Entry 8Q7N (electron microscopy, 3.10 A resolution); this record covers chains 6 and L of the 21 polymer chains in the assembly.

# Chain 6
Molecule: U6 snRNA
Source organism: Homo sapiens
Sequence (106 nucleotides; each row starts with the number of its first residue):
     1 GUGCUCGCUU CGGCAGCACA UAUACUAAAA UUGGAACGAU ACAGAGAAGA UUAGCAUGGC
    61 CCCUGCGCAA GGAUGACACG CAAAUUCGUG AAGCGUUCCA UAUUUU
Unresolved in the structure: 79-106

# Chain L
Name: U4/U6 small nuclear ribonucleoprotein Prp31
Source organism: Homo sapiens
Reference sequence: Q8WWY3 (PRP31_HUMAN); residue numbers follow UniProt; this construct covers 1-499
Sequence (499 residues; numbered 1 to 499; the number before each row is that of its first residue):
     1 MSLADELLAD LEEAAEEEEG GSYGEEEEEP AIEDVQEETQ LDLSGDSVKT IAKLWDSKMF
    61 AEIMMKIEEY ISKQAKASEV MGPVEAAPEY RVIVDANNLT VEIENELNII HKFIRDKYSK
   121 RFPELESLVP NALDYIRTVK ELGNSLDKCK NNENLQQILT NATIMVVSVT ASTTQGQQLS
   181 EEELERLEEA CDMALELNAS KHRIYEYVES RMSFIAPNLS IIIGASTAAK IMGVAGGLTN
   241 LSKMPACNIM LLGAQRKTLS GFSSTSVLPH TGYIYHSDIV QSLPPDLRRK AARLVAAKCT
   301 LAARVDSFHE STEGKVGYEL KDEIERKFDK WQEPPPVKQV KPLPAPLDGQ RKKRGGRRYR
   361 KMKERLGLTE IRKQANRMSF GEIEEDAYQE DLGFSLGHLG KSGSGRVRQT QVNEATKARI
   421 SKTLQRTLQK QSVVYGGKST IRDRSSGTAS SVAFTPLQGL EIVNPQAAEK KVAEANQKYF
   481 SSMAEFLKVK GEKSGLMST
Unresolved in the structure: 1-51, 81-85, 348-350, 433-499
Curated features (UniProtKB/Swiss-Prot):
  - motif: Arg351 to Glu364 (Nuclear localization signal (NLS))
  - site: Cys247 (Interaction with U4 snRNA), His270 (Interaction with U4 snRNA and U4atac snRNA), Arg289 (Interaction with U4atac snRNA), Arg293 (Interaction with U4 snRNA and U4atac snRNA), Lys298 (Interaction with U4 snRNA and U4atac snRNA)
  - modified residue: Ser379 (Phosphoserine), Ser395 (Phosphoserine), Ser432 (Phosphoserine), Lys438 (N6-acetyllysine), Ser439 (Phosphoserine), Thr440 (Phosphothreonine), Ser450 (Phosphoserine), Thr455 (Phosphothreonine)
  - cross-link (Glycyl lysine isopeptide (Lys-Gly)): Lys471 (interchain with G-Cter in SUMO2), Lys478 (interchain with G-Cter in SUMO2)

# How chain 6 and chain L interact
Pairs across the interface - 20 pairs, chain 6 then chain L:
  A50(6) with Leu347(L), phosphate contact; Arg351(L), salt bridge to the phosphate
  U51(6) with Arg351(L), salt bridge to the phosphate; Lys352(L), base contact
  U52(6) with Lys352(L), base contact; Lys353(L), base contact; Tyr359(L), hydrogen bond to the sugar; Lys363(L), phosphate contact
  A53(6) with Lys353(L), hydrogen bond to the base
  G54(6) with Arg354(L), base contact; Gly355(L), hydrogen bond to the base; Gly356(L), phosphate contact; Arg360(L), salt bridge to the phosphate
  C55(6) with Arg354(L), base contact; Gly355(L), hydrogen bond to the base; Gly356(L), phosphate contact; Arg360(L), salt bridge to the phosphate
  A56(6) with Arg354(L), base contact
  U57(6) with Arg357(L), base contact
  G58(6) with Arg357(L), base contact
Interface residues without a listed pair, chain 6 (10 interface residues in all): G49

# In short
10 residues of chain 6 and 11 residues of chain L are in contact, with 4 hydrogen bonds and 4 salt bridges.
Polar pairs include A53(6)-Lys353(L), G54(6)-Gly355(L) and C55(6)-Gly355(L).
Chain 6 is U6 snRNA and chain L is U4/U6 small nuclear ribonucleoprotein Prp31, both from Homo sapiens; the
structure, cryo-EM structure of the human spliceosomal B complex protomer (tri-snRNP core region), was
determined by electron microscopy.
